PDB entry 8FS5 | electron microscopy, 2.76 A resolution | chains A and B of the 11 polymer chains in the assembly

Chain A:
Protein: Checkpoint protein RAD24
Organism: Saccharomyces cerevisiae
UniProt: P32641 (RAD24_YEAST); numbering as in UniProt (aligned over 1-545)
Chain sequence (545 residues; each row starts with the number of its first residue):
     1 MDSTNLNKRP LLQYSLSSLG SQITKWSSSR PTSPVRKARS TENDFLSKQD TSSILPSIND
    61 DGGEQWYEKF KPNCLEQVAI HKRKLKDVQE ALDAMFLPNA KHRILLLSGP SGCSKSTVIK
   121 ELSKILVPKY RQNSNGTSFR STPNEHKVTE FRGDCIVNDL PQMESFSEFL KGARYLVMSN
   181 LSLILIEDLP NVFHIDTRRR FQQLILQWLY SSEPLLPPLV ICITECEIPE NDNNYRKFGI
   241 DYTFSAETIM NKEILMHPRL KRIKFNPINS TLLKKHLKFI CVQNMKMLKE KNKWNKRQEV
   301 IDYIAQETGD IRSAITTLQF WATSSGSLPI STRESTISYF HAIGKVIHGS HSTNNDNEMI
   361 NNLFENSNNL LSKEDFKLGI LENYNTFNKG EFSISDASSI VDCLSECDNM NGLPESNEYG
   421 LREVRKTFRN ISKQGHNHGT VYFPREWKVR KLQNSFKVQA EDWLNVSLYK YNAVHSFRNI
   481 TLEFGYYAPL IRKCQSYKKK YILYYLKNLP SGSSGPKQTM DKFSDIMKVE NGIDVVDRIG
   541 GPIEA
Disordered / not traced: 1-63, 134-145, 499-533
UniProt features mapped onto this chain:
  - binding site (ATP): G109 to S116
  - mutagenesis: K115 (K115E: Reduces NTP-binding and hydrolysis. Shows DNA damage sensitivity; K115R: No effect on NTP-binding and hydrolysis. Resistant to DNA damage)
Ion coordination: Mg2+: S116, E187 (together with ATP-gamma-S)
Residues lining bound ligands: ATP-gamma-S (AGS; phosphothiophosphoric acid-adenylate ester): Y67, F70, K71, P72, Q77, V78, A79, P110, S111, G112, C113, S114, K115, S116, T117, E187, T224, H276, I311, R312, I315

Chain B:
Protein: Replication factor C subunit 4
Organism: Saccharomyces cerevisiae
UniProt: P40339 (RFC4_YEAST); residue numbers follow UniProt; this construct covers 1-323
Chain sequence (323 residues; numbered 1 to 323; the number before each row is that of its first residue):
     1 MSKTLSLQLP WVEKYRPQVL SDIVGNKETI DRLQQIAKDG NMPHMIISGM PGIGKTTSVH
    61 CLAHELLGRS YADGVLELNA SDDRGIDVVR NQIKHFAQKK LHLPPGKHKI VILDEADSMT
   121 AGAQQALRRT MELYSNSTRF AFACNQSNKI IEPLQSRCAI LRYSKLSDED VLKRLLQIIK
   181 LEDVKYTNDG LEAIIFTAEG DMRQAINNLQ STVAGHGLVN ADNVFKIVDS PHPLIVKKML
   241 LASNLEDSIQ ILRTDLWKKG YSSIDIVTTS FRVTKNLAQV KESVRLEMIK EIGLTHMRIL
   301 EGVGTYLQLA SMLAKIHKLN NKA
Disordered / not traced: 1-5, 323
UniProt features mapped onto this chain:
  - binding site (ATP): V12, V24, G49 to T57, N145, R203
Ion coordination: Mg2+: T56 (together with ATP-gamma-S)
Residues lining bound ligands:
  - ATP-gamma-S (AGS; phosphothiophosphoric acid-adenylate ester), molecule 1: V12, E13, Y15, R16, P17, D22, I23, V24, G25, M50, P51, G52, I53, G54, K55, T56, T57, N145, L166, R174, M202, R203, I206
  - ATP-gamma-S (AGS), molecule 2: R128, E132, P153, S156, R157

How chain A and chain B interact:
Residue-residue contacts (87; chain A residue first):
  Q65(A) with H44(B); S135(B), hydrogen bond
  Y67(A) with R157(B)
  S111(A) with E152(B)
  E150(A) with R129(B), salt bridge
  F151(A) with R129(B)
  R152(A) with K94(B); R129(B); L133(B)
  D154(A) with R90(B); A126(B); T130(B)
  I156(A) with R90(B); N91(B)
  Q162(A) with R90(B)
  D188(A) with R129(B), salt bridge
  N191(A) with I86(B)
  F193(A) with A121(B), hydrophobic; G122(B); Q125(B)
  T224(A) with P153(B)
  C226(A) with Q125(B); P153(B)
  P229(A) with N148(B); K149(B); I151(B)
  E230(A) with K149(B), hydrogen bond (backbone-side chain)
  N231(A) with D117(B); M119(B), hydrogen bond (side chain-backbone); K149(B), hydrogen bond
  F244(A) with Q125(B)
  D310(A) with S156(B), hydrogen bond
  R312(A) with E132(B), salt bridge; S156(B), hydrogen bond; R157(B)
  S313(A) with S156(B)
  T316(A) with S156(B); C158(B)
  F320(A) with R32(B), hydrogen bond (backbone-side chain); P43(B), hydrophobic; A159(B), hydrophobic; L161(B), hydrophobic
  T323(A) with R32(B), hydrogen bond; Q35(B)
  S324(A) with R32(B); Q35(B)
  S325(A) with Q35(B), hydrogen bond (backbone-side chain)
  S327(A) with E28(B)
  L328(A) with E28(B); T29(B); R32(B); L161(B), hydrophobic
  S331(A) with I160(B); R162(B), hydrogen bond
  T332(A) with R162(B), hydrogen bond (backbone-side chain)
  R333(A) with E152(B), salt bridge; I160(B)
  E334(A) with E152(B); R162(B)
  T336(A) with E152(B), hydrogen bond
  N355(A) with E282(B)
  N357(A) with K275(B); E282(B); R285(B)
  N361(A) with K275(B), hydrogen bond (side chain-backbone); N276(B)
  E406(A) with K290(B), salt bridge
  N409(A) with M297(B)
  M410(A) with M297(B), hydrophobic
  N411(A) with M297(B)
  L413(A) with G293(B); H296(B); M297(B), hydrophobic
  P414(A) with F271(B)
  E415(A) with F271(B); I289(B); G293(B); H296(B)
  E418(A) with F271(B); K275(B), salt bridge
  Y419(A) with L286(B); K290(B)
  R422(A) with R285(B); L286(B); I289(B)
  E423(A) with L286(B)
  K426(A) with L286(B)
Interface residues without a listed pair, chain A (58 interface residues in all): E68, G153, E187, E227, I228, G326, P329, S335, E365, N366
Interface residues without a listed pair, chain B (58 interface residues in all): I36, D87, S118, R128, R139, Q146, Q155, L277, S283, E287, I292, L294, L300, E301

Overview:
Chain A and chain B each contribute 58 residues to their interface, with 13 hydrogen bonds and 6 salt bridges.
Polar contacts include E150(A)-R129(B), D188(A)-R129(B) and R312(A)-E132(B). One ATP-gamma-S molecule is bound
between chain A and chain B. Bound to chain B: ATP-gamma-S.
Here chain A is Checkpoint protein RAD24 and chain B is Replication factor C subunit 4, both from
Saccharomyces cerevisiae. Entry 8FS5 (Structure of S. cerevisiae Rad24-RFC loading the 9-1-1 clamp onto a
10-nt gapped DNA in step ...) was determined by electron microscopy (same publication as 8FS3, 8FS4, 8FS6,
8FS7 and 8FS8).
